Entry 1J1D (X-ray diffraction, 2.61 A resolution); this record covers chains B and C of the 3 polymer chains in the assembly.

== Chain B ==
Protein: Troponin T
From: Homo sapiens
Notes: fragment: CNBR fragment, residues 183-288
Reference sequence: P45379 (TNNT2_HUMAN); numbering as in UniProt (aligned over 183-288)
Amino-acid sequence (106 residues; each row starts with the number of its first residue):
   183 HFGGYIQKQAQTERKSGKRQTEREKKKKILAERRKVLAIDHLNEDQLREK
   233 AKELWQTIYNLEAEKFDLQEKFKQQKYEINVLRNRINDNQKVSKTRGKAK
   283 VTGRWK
Disordered / not traced: 183-201, 272-288
Curated features (UniProtKB/Swiss-Prot):
  - natural variant: K210 (deletion: In CMD1D), R215 (R215L: In CMD1D)

== Chain C ==
Protein: Troponin I
From: Homo sapiens
Reference sequence: P19429 (TNNI3_HUMAN); residues 31-163 here correspond to UniProt positions 30-162 (UniProt number = residue number - 1)
Amino-acid sequence (133 residues; row label = number of the first residue in the row):
    31 MEPHAKKKSKISASRKLQLKTLLLQIAKQELEREAEERRGEKGRALSTRA
    81 QPLELAGLGFAELQDLARQLHARVDKVDEERYDIEAKVTKNITEIADLTQ
   131 KIFDLRGKFKRPTLRRVRISADAMMQALLGARA
Disordered / not traced: 31-34, 137-144, 161-163
Construct notes: engineered mutation M31 (Thr30 in P19429), A80 (Cys79 in P19429), A97 (Cys96 in P19429)

== Chain B / chain C interface ==
Residue-residue contacts (83):
  E214(B) with R98(C), salt bridge
  R216(B) with D105(C), salt bridge
  K217(B) with R98(C), hydrogen bond (side chain-backbone); H101(C); A102(C)
  A220(B) with H101(C)
  I221(B) with Q94(C); A97(C); R98(C)
  D222(B) with Q94(C), hydrogen bond
  L224(B) with F90(C)
  N225(B) with F90(C)
  E226(B) with L88(C); G89(C); F90(C); L93(C)
  L229(B) with F90(C), hydrophobic; L93(C), hydrophobic; Q94(C)
  R230(B) with L85(C); A86(C); L93(C)
  A233(B) with L83(C); L96(C), hydrophobic; L100(C)
  K234(B) with L85(C)
  L236(B) with A97(C); L100(C), hydrophobic; H101(C)
  W237(B) with A80(C); Q81(C), hydrogen bond (side chain-backbone); P82(C), hydrophobic; L83(C)
  T239(B) with V104(C)
  I240(B) with L100(C), hydrophobic; R103(C); V104(C), hydrophobic
  Y241(B) with L76(C)
  L243(B) with V104(C); V107(C), hydrophobic; D108(C)
  E244(B) with L76(C); R79(C); V107(C)
  A245(B) with K72(C); L76(C), hydrophobic
  E246(B) with R111(C), salt bridge
  K247(B) with E110(C), salt bridge; I114(C)
  F248(B) with R68(C); E71(C); K72(C); A75(C), hydrophobic
  D249(B) with K72(C), salt bridge
  L250(B) with R111(C); I114(C), hydrophobic; E115(C); V118(C)
  Q251(B) with R79(C), hydrogen bond
  E252(B) with R68(C), salt bridge; E71(C)
  F254(B) with K117(C); N121(C)
  Q257(B) with V118(C), hydrogen bond (side chain-backbone); N121(C), hydrogen bond; I122(C)
  E260(B) with I125(C)
  I261(B) with E124(C); I125(C), hydrophobic; L128(C)
  L264(B) with I125(C); L128(C), hydrophobic; T129(C); I132(C), hydrophobic
  R265(B) with E124(C), salt bridge; L128(C)
  R267(B) with I132(C)
  I268(B) with L128(C); K131(C); I132(C), hydrophobic; L135(C), hydrophobic
  N271(B) with L135(C); R136(C)
Also at the interface, not in a pair above, chain B (40 interface residues in all): V218, K253, K255

== In short ==
The interface between chain B and chain C involves 40 residues on one side and 44 on the other; the contacts
include 6 hydrogen bonds and 7 salt bridges. Polar pairs include E214(B)-R98(C), R216(B)-D105(C) and
E246(B)-R111(C).
Here chain B is Troponin T and chain C is Troponin I, both from Homo sapiens. Entry 1J1D (Crystal structure of
the 46kDa domain of human cardiac troponin in the Ca2+ saturated form) was determined by X-ray diffraction,
deposited together with 1J1E.
